Entry 6GO4 (X-ray diffraction, 1.96 A resolution); this record covers chain A.

== Chain A ==
Molecule: DNA nucleotidylexotransferase, DNA-directed DNA/RNA polymerase mu
From: Mus musculus
Notes: EC 2.7.7.31, 2.7.7.7
UniProt: chimeric construct of P09838, Q9JIW4: residues 132-377 from P09838 (TDT_MOUSE) positions 132-377 (same numbers); residues 378-407 from Q9JIW4 positions 363-392 (UniProt number = residue number - 15); residues 408-511 from P09838 (TDT_MOUSE) positions 407-510 (UniProt number = residue number - 1)
Amino-acid sequence (401 residues; each row starts with the number of its first residue):
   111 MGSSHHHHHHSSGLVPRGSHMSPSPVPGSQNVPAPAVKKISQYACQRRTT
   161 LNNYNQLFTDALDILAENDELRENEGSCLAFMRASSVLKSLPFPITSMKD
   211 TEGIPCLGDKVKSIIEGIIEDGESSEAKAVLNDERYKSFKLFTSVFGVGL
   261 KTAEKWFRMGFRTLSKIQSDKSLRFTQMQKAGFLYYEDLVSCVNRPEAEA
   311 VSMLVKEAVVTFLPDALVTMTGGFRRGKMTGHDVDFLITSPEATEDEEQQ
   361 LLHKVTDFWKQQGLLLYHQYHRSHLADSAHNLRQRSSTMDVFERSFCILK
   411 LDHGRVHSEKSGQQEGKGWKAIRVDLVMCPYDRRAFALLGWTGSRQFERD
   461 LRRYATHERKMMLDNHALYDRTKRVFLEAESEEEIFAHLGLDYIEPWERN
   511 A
Not modelled in the structure: 111-147, 394-396, 421-424
Differences from the reference sequence: initiating methionine (111); expression tag (112-131); conflict Val-401 (Ala386 in Q9JIW4)
Curated features (UniProtKB/Swiss-Prot):
  - region: Val-258 to Thr-262 (Involved in DNA binding)
  - binding site (a 2'-deoxyribonucleoside 5'-triphosphate): Gly-333 to Lys-338, His-342 to Asp-345, Gly-450, Trp-451
  - binding site (Mg(2+)): Asp-343, Asp-345, Asp-435
  - modified residue: Ser-134 (Phosphoserine)
Bound ions: Na+: Thr-253, Val-255, Val-258; Mg2+: Asp-343, Asp-345 (together with 2',3'-dideoxycytidine 5'-triphosphate)
Ligand contacts: 2',3'-dideoxycytidine 5'-triphosphate (DCT): Gly-332, Gly-333, Arg-336, Lys-338, Thr-340, Gly-341, His-342, Asp-343, Asp-345, Asp-400, Arg-404, Gly-450, Trp-451, Gly-453, Arg-455, Asn-475

== Overview ==
Chain A binds 2',3'-dideoxycytidine 5'-triphosphate. Thr-253, Val-255 and Val-258 coordinate Na+. Asp-343 and
Asp-345 coordinate Mg2+. UniProt lists 12 residues binding 2'-deoxyribonucleoside 5'-triphosphate and 3
Mg2+-binding residues.
Chain A is DNA nucleotidylexotransferase, DNA-directed DNA/RNA polymerase mu (Mus musculus); the structure,
TdT chimera (Loop1 of pol mu) - binary complex with ddCTP, was determined by X-ray diffraction together with
6GO3, 6GO5, 6GO6 and 6GO7 from the same study.
